6SG9 - chains CA and F1 of the 53 polymer chains in the assembly; structure by electron microscopy, 3.10 A resolution.

Chain CA:
Molecule: 9S rRNA
From: Trypanosoma brucei brucei
Sequence (802 nucleotides; each row starts with the number of its first residue):
     1 UAAAUUAUGG UCAAUUGUUA GUAUUCAUAU UAAUUUUUUU AAAUGUUUUA UCAUUUUAUA
    61 AAGGUUUAUU UUUGAAAGAU UUUUUGUAUA AAAUUUUAGG AAUAGUUAAU AAUAAUUUAU
   121 AAUUUUGAUU AGAUUGUUUU GUUAAUGCUA UUAGAUGGGU GUGGAAAAAU AAAAAAAAUA
   181 AUUAAUAUAU AUCAAUAAUA AAUUAAAUUA AUCUAUUAGU CAGAAAUGGA UGCCAGCCGU
   241 UGCGGUAAUU UCUAUGCUUU UAAAUAUUAU ACAAUUAUCA UAUUAAAUUG UUAAGUGUUG
   301 AUUUAACCAA UAAAAAUAUA AAUAAUUUUU AUUUGUUUUU AAACACCAUU AGGUAUAUGC
   361 AAAUAUAAAA UUAUAGUAAU UAUAAAUUAU AUUAUAUUAU AUUUAUUCAU AUAAUUAAUA
   421 GGAUAAUAUU UGUAGUUUUU GAUACCAUGA UAAGGAUUAU AAAUUGAAAG UGUUAAUAUC
   481 AUAAUCAAAA UUUAUUAUUU AUAUUAAAUA UGUAUGUGUA GAUAAAAUAA GAAAUUAAAA
   541 AGGUAUUGUU GCCCACCAAU UUUUAAAUUA UAUUAUAUUA UAUUUAUUCA UAUAAUUAAU
   601 AGGAUAAUAU UUGUAGUUUU UGAUACCAUG AUAAGGAUUA UAAAUUGAAA GUGUUAAUAU
   661 CAUAAUCAAA AUUUAUUAUU UAUAUUAAAU AUGUAUGUGU AGAUAAAAUA AGAAAUUAAA
   721 AAGGUAUUGU UGCCCACCAA UUUUUAUAAU AAAAAUAACG UGCAGUAAUU AAUAUAUUUA
   781 UAAAAAUAUA UUUUUUUUUU UA
Disordered / not traced: 1-383, 530-802

Chain F1:
Protein: mt-SAF1 (RSM22)
From: Trypanosoma brucei brucei
UniProt: Q385R2 (Q385R2_TRYB2); numbering as in UniProt (aligned over 1-1041)
Sequence (1041 residues; each row starts with the number of its first residue):
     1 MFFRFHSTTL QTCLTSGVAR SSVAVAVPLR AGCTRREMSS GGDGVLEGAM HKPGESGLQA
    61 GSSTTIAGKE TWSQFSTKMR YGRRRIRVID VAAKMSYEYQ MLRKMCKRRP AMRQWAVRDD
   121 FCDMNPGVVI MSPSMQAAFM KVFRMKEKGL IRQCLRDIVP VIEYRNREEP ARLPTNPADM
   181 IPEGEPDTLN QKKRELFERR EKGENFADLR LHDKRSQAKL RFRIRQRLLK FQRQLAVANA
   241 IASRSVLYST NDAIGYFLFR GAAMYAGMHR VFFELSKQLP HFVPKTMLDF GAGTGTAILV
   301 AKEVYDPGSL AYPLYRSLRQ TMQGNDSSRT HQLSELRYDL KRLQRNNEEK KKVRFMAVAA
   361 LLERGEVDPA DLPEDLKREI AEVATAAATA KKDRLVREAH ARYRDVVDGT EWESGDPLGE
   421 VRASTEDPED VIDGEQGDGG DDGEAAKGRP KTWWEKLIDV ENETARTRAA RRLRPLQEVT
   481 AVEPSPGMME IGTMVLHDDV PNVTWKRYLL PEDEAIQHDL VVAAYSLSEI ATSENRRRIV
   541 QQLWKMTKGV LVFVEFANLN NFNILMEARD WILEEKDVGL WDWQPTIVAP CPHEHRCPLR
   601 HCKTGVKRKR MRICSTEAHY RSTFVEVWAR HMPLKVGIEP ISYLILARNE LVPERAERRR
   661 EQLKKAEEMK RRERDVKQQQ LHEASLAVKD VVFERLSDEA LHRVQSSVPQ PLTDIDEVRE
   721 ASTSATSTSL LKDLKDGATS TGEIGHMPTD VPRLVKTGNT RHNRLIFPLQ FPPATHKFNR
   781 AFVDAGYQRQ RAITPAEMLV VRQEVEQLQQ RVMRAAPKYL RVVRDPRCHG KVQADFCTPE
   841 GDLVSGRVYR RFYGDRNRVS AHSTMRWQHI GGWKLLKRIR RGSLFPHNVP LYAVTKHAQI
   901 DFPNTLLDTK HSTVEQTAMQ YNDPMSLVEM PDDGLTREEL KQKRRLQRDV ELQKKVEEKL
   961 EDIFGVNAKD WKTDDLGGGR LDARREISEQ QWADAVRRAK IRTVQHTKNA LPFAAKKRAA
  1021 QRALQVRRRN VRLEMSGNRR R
Disordered / not traced: 1-45, 174-213, 717-723, 926-1041
Construct notes: conflict Ser707 (Gly in Q385R2), Thr973 (Met in Q385R2)
Ligand contacts:
  - S-adenosylhomocysteine (SAH): Tyr248, Tyr256, Met264, Phe290, Gly291, Ala292, Gly293, Thr294, Thr296, Val482, Glu483, Pro484, Ser485, Met488, Ala524, Tyr525, Ser526, Glu529, Ile530, Glu534, Ile539
  - Zn2+ (ZN): Cys591, His593, Cys597, Cys614, Cys837

Interface between chain CA and chain F1:
Residue-residue contacts (68):
  U400(CA) - Arg87(F1)  salt bridge to the phosphate
  U410(CA) - His869(F1)  salt bridge to the phosphate
  A411(CA) - Tyr787(F1)  phosphate contact
  A411(CA) - Met865(F1)  phosphate contact
  U412(CA) - Met865(F1)  phosphate contact
  U443(CA) - Arg761(F1)  salt bridge to the phosphate
  U443(CA) - Arg827(F1)  sugar contact
  U443(CA) - Arg847(F1)  salt bridge to the phosphate
  A444(CA) - Gln833(F1)  hydrogen bond to the phosphate
  C445(CA) - Lys603(F1)  sugar contact
  C445(CA) - Thr604(F1)  sugar contact
  C445(CA) - Arg608(F1)  base contact
  C445(CA) - Arg610(F1)  hydrogen bond to the base
  C445(CA) - Met611(F1)  base contact
  C446(CA) - Gln920(F1)  hydrogen bond to the phosphate
  C446(CA) - Tyr921(F1)  phosphate contact
  A447(CA) - Lys607(F1)  salt bridge to the phosphate
  A447(CA) - Arg608(F1)  salt bridge to the phosphate
  A447(CA) - Thr913(F1)  sugar contact
  A476(CA) - Lys910(F1)  salt bridge to the phosphate
  A478(CA) - Lys609(F1)  phosphate contact
  U479(CA) - Arg608(F1)  hydrogen bond to the sugar
  U479(CA) - Arg610(F1)  salt bridge to the phosphate
  C480(CA) - Arg610(F1)  base contact
  C480(CA) - Arg827(F1)  hydrogen bond to the base
  A483(CA) - Arg761(F1)  hydrogen bond to the sugar
  A484(CA) - Thr757(F1)  sugar contact
  A484(CA) - Gly758(F1)  phosphate contact
  A484(CA) - Asn759(F1)  phosphate contact
  A484(CA) - Arg761(F1)  salt bridge to the phosphate
  U485(CA) - Thr757(F1)  phosphate contact
  U485(CA) - Arg761(F1)  salt bridge to the phosphate
  U485(CA) - Ala893(F1)  phosphate contact
  C486(CA) - Lys831(F1)  salt bridge to the phosphate
  C486(CA) - Arg847(F1)  salt bridge to the phosphate
  C486(CA) - Tyr849(F1)  hydrogen bond to the phosphate
  C486(CA) - Tyr853(F1)  stacking on the base
  A487(CA) - His829(F1)  phosphate contact
  A487(CA) - Gly830(F1)  phosphate contact
  A487(CA) - Lys831(F1)  hydrogen bond to the phosphate
  A487(CA) - Arg851(F1)  base contact
  A487(CA) - Arg858(F1)  base contact
  A488(CA) - Cys828(F1)  hydrogen bond to the sugar
  A488(CA) - Gly830(F1)  hydrogen bond to the sugar
  A488(CA) - Arg850(F1)  salt bridge to the phosphate
  A488(CA) - Trp873(F1)  phosphate contact
  A488(CA) - Lys877(F1)  hydrogen bond to the phosphate
  A489(CA) - Lys877(F1)  salt bridge to the phosphate
  G512(CA) - Pro53(F1)  phosphate contact
  U513(CA) - His51(F1)  phosphate contact
  U513(CA) - Pro53(F1)  phosphate contact
  U513(CA) - Gly57(F1)  phosphate contact
  U513(CA) - Met79(F1)  hydrogen bond to the sugar
  A514(CA) - Ser56(F1)  hydrogen bond to the phosphate
  A514(CA) - Gly57(F1)  hydrogen bond to the phosphate
  A514(CA) - Leu58(F1)  hydrogen bond to the phosphate
  A514(CA) - Arg83(F1)  hydrogen bond to the phosphate
  U515(CA) - Leu58(F1)  base contact
  U515(CA) - Arg83(F1)  salt bridge to the phosphate
  G516(CA) - Lys148(F1)  sugar contact
  G516(CA) - Phe624(F1)  base contact
  G516(CA) - Val627(F1)  base contact
  U517(CA) - Arg152(F1)  salt bridge to the phosphate
  U517(CA) - Val627(F1)  hydrogen bond to the sugar
  U517(CA) - His631(F1)  hydrogen bond to the sugar
  U517(CA) - Pro633(F1)  base contact
  G518(CA) - His631(F1)  salt bridge to the phosphate
  G518(CA) - Pro633(F1)  sugar contact
Interface residues without a listed pair, chain CA (29 interface residues in all): A442, U477
Interface residues without a listed pair, chain F1 (53 interface residues in all): Glu55, Phe75, Lys78, Trp628, Met632, His897

Summary:
The interface between chain CA and chain F1 involves 29 residues on one side and 53 on the other, with 18
hydrogen bonds, 17 salt bridges and 1 aromatic stacking contact. Among the polar pairs are
C445(CA)-Arg610(F1), C480(CA)-Arg827(F1) and U479(CA)-Arg608(F1).
Chain CA is 9S rRNA and chain F1 is mt-SAF1 (RSM22), both from Trypanosoma brucei brucei; the structure, Head
domain of the mt-SSU assemblosome from Trypanosoma brucei, was determined by electron microscopy, deposited
together with 6SGB and 6SGA.
